Entry 8K26 (electron microscopy, 3.60 A resolution); this record covers chains A and a of the 6 polymer chains in the assembly.

== Chain A (and a) ==
Molecule: HD Cas3-type domain-containing protein
Source organism: Vibrio phage ICP1_2004_A
Notes: chain a of this document is another copy of the same molecule, construct and numbering; everything in this record applies to it too
UniProtKB: F1D5V9 (F1D5V9_9CAUD); residues 1-84 here = UniProt positions 1-84
Chain sequence (84 residues; numbered 1 to 84; the number before each row is that of its first residue):
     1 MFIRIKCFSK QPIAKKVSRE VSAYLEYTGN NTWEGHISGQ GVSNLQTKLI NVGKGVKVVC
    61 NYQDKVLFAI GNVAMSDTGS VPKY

== How chain A and chain a interact ==
Contacting residue pairs - 21 pairs, chain A then chain a:
  F2(A) - R4(a)
  F2(A) - Q63(a)
  R4(A) - F2(a)
  R4(A) - R4(a)
  K6(A) - E34(a)
  E26(A) - T78(a)
  Y27(A) - S80(a)  hydrogen bond (backbone-side chain)
  Y27(A) - V81(a)
  Y27(A) - P82(a)
  Y27(A) - K83(a)
  T28(A) - K6(a)
  T28(A) - V81(a)
  N30(A) - N30(a)  hydrogen bond (side chain-backbone)
  E34(A) - D64(a)
  Q63(A) - F2(a)
  G79(A) - E34(a)
  S80(A) - E26(a)
  S80(A) - Y27(a)
  V81(A) - Y27(a)
  V81(A) - T28(a)
  P82(A) - Y27(a)
Also at the interface, not in a pair above, chain A (19 interface residues in all): C7, F8, G29, N31, T32, D64
Also at the interface, not in a pair above, chain a (21 interface residues in all): F8, N31, T32, H36, N61, G79

== In short ==
19 residues of chain A face 21 of chain a across their interface; the contacts include 2 hydrogen bonds. Among
the polar pairs are Y27(A)-S80(a) and N30(A)-N30(a).
Both chains are HD Cas3-type domain-containing protein (Vibrio phage ICP1_2004_A). Entry 8K26 (Structure of
Cas1-Cas2 complex) was determined by electron microscopy.
